3KGS - chains A and B; structure by X-ray diffraction, 1.80 A resolution.

Chain A (and B):
Name: Transthyretin
From: Homo sapiens
Notes: chain B of this document is another copy of the same molecule, construct and numbering; everything in this record applies to it too
Reference sequence: P02766 (TTHY_HUMAN); residues 1-127 here correspond to UniProt positions 21-147 (UniProt number = residue number + 20)
Sequence (127 residues; numbered 1 to 127; the number before each row is that of its first residue):
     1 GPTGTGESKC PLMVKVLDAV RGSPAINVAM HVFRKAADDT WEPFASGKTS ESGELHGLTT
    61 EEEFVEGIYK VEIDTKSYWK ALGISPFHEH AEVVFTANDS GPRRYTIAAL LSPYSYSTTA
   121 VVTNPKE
Not modelled in the structure: 1-9, 125-127
Sequence notes: engineered mutation M30 (Val50 in P02766)
UniProt features mapped onto this chain:
  - binding site (L-thyroxine): K15, E54, S117
  - modified residue: C10 (Sulfocysteine), E42 (4-carboxyglutamate), S52 (Phosphoserine)
  - glycosylation: N98 (N-linked (GlcNAc...) asparagine)

Interface between chain A and chain B:
Residue-residue contacts - 47 pairs, chain A then chain B:
  I68(A) with E89(B)
  K76(A) with T96(B)
  F87(A) with V93(B), hydrophobic; F95(B), hydrophobic; Y105(B), hydrophobic; I107(B), hydrophobic; A120(B), hydrophobic
  H88(A) with V93(B); V94(B); T118(B)
  E89(A) with I68(B); V94(B), hydrogen bond (backbone-backbone); F95(B); T96(B), hydrogen bond
  H90(A) with V94(B)
  E92(A) with A91(B); E92(B), hydrogen bond (side chain-backbone); Y116(B), hydrogen bond
  V93(A) with F87(B), hydrophobic
  V94(A) with H88(B); E89(B), hydrogen bond (backbone-backbone); H90(B); E92(B)
  F95(A) with F87(B), hydrophobic; E89(B)
  T96(A) with E89(B), hydrogen bond
  Y105(A) with F87(B), hydrophobic
  I107(A) with F87(B), hydrophobic
  Y114(A) with T119(B); A120(B), hydrogen bond (backbone-backbone); V122(B), hydrophobic
  S115(A) with T118(B), hydrogen bond (side chain-backbone); T119(B), hydrogen bond
  Y116(A) with E92(B), hydrogen bond (side chain-backbone); Y116(B), hydrogen bond; S117(B); T118(B), hydrogen bond (backbone-backbone)
  S117(A) with Y116(B); S117(B)
  T118(A) with H88(B); S115(B), hydrogen bond (backbone-side chain); Y116(B), hydrogen bond (backbone-backbone)
  T119(A) with Y114(B); S115(B), hydrogen bond
  A120(A) with F87(B), hydrophobic; Y114(B), hydrogen bond (backbone-backbone)
  V122(A) with Y114(B), hydrophobic
Other interface residues (no listed pair), chain B (22 interface residues in all): K76

Summary:
21 residues of chain A and 22 residues of chain B are in contact; the contacts include 16 hydrogen bonds.
Polar contacts include E89(A)-T96(B), E92(A)-E92(B) and E92(A)-Y116(B). Curated annotation (UniProt) lists 3
L-thyroxine-binding residues on chain A.
Both chains are Transthyretin (Homo sapiens). Entry 3KGS (V30M mutant human transthyretin (TTR) (apoV30M) pH
7.5) was determined by X-ray diffraction (same publication as 3KGT and 3KGU).
